PDB entry 7VHP | electron microscopy, 3.27 A resolution | chains B and f of the 48 polymer chains in the assembly

Chain B (and f):
Protein: ATP-dependent zinc metalloprotease FtsH
Source organism: Escherichia coli
Notes: EC 3.4.24.-; chain f of this document is another copy of the same molecule, construct and numbering; everything in this record applies to it too
Reference sequence: A0A024LAA6 (A0A024LAA6_ECOLX); residues 1-644 here correspond to UniProt positions 4-647 (UniProt number = residue number + 3)
Sequence (644 residues; row label = number of the first residue in the row):
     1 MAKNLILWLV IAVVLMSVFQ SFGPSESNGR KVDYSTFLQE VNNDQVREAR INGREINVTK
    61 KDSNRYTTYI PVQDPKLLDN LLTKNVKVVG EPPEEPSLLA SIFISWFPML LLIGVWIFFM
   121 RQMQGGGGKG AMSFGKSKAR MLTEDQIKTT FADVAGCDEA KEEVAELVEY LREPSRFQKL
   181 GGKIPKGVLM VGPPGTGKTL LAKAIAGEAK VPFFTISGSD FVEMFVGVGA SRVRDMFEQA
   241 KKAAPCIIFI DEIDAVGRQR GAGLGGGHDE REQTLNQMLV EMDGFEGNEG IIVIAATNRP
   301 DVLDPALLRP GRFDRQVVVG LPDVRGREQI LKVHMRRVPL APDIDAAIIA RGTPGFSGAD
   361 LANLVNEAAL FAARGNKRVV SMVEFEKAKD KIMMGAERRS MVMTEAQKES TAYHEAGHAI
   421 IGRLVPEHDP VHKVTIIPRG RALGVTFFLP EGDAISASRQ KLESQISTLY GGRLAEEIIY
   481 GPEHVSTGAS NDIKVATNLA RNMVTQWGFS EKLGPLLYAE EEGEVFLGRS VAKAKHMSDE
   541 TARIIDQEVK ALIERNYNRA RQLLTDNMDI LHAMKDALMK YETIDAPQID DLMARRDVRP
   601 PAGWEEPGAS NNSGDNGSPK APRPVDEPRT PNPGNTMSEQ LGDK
Disordered / not traced: 1-29, 93-644

Chain B / chain f interface:
Residue-residue contacts (17):
  Asp33(B) with Lys87(f); Val88(f); Val89(f)
  Tyr34(B) with Val88(f), hydrogen bond (backbone-backbone)
  Ser35(B) with Leu82(f); Lys87(f); Val88(f)
  Arg54(B) with Glu91(f), hydrogen bond (side chain-backbone); Pro92(f)
  Tyr69(B) with Glu91(f); Pro92(f), hydrophobic
  Pro71(B) with Ile51(f), hydrophobic; Val88(f), hydrophobic; Gly90(f)
  Val72(B) with Leu78(f), hydrophobic
  Asp74(B) with Leu78(f)
  Lys76(B) with Asp79(f), salt bridge
Interface residues without a listed pair, chain B (11 interface residues in all): Lys31, Gln73
Interface residues without a listed pair, chain f (12 interface residues in all): Gln73, Val86

Summary:
The interface between chain B and chain f involves 11 residues on one side and 12 on the other, with 2
hydrogen bonds and 1 salt bridge. Among the polar pairs are Lys76(B)-Asp79(f), Arg54(B)-Glu91(f) and
Tyr34(B)-Val88(f).
Chain B and chain f are both ATP-dependent zinc metalloprotease FtsH (Escherichia coli); the structure,
Structural insights into the membrane microdomain organization by SPFH family proteins, was determined by
electron microscopy, deposited together with 7VHQ.
